PDB entry 6WHI | electron microscopy, 4.20 A resolution (low resolution: residue-level contacts below are approximate; hydrogen-bond / salt-bridge calls are withheld) | chains E and M of the 16 polymer chains in the assembly

Chain E:
Protein: CRISPR-associated protein Csy3
Source organism: Pseudomonas aeruginosa
Reference sequence: A0A444M080 (A0A444M080_PSEAI); residues 21-361 here correspond to UniProt positions 2-342 (UniProt number = residue number - 19)
Amino-acid sequence (360 residues; numbered 2 to 361; the number before each row is that of its first residue):
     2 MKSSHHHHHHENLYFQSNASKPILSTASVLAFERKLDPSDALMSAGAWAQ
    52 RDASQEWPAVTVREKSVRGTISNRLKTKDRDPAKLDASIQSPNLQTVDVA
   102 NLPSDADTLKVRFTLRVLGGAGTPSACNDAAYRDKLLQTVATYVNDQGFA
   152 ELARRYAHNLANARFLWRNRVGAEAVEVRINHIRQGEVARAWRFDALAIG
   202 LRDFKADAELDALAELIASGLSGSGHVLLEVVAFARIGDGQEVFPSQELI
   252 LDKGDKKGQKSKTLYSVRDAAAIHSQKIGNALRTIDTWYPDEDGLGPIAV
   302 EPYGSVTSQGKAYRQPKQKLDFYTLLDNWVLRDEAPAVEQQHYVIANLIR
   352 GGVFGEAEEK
Not modelled in the structure: 2-23, 253-258, 359-361
Sequence notes: expression tag (2-20)

Chain M:
Molecule: 60-nt RNA strand
Source organism: Pseudomonas aeruginosa
Sequence (60 nucleotides; row label = number of the first residue in the row):
     1 CUAAGAAAUUCACGGCGGGCUUGAUGUCCGCGUCUACCUGGUUCACUGCC
    51 GUGUAGGCAG

Chain E / chain M interface:
Residue-residue contacts (42; chain E residue first):
  Ala32(E) - G23(M)
  Phe33(E) - G23(M)
  Glu34(E) - A24(M)
  Arg35(E) - A24(M)
  Arg35(E) - U25(M)
  Val68(E) - C31(M)
  Val68(E) - U33(M)
  Arg69(E) - C31(M)
  Arg69(E) - G32(M)
  Arg69(E) - U33(M)
  Gly70(E) - C31(M)
  Asn74(E) - G30(M)
  Leu95(E) - U33(M)
  Gln96(E) - C31(M)
  Trp168(E) - G26(M)
  Arg169(E) - C29(M)
  Arg169(E) - G30(M)
  Phe245(E) - C29(M)
  Ser247(E) - C28(M)
  Gln248(E) - U27(M)
  Gln248(E) - C28(M)
  Glu249(E) - U27(M)
  Leu250(E) - U27(M)
  Lys263(E) - C29(M)
  His275(E) - U27(M)
  Gln277(E) - U25(M)
  Gln277(E) - G26(M)
  Gln277(E) - U27(M)
  Lys278(E) - U27(M)
  Lys278(E) - C28(M)
  Asn281(E) - G26(M)
  Arg284(E) - U25(M)
  Arg284(E) - G26(M)
  Val307(E) - G26(M)
  Thr308(E) - G26(M)
  Ser309(E) - G26(M)
  Arg351(E) - A24(M)
  Arg351(E) - U25(M)
  Gly352(E) - A24(M)
  Gly353(E) - G23(M)
  Gly353(E) - A24(M)
  Val354(E) - A24(M)
Also at the interface, not in a pair above, chain E (33 interface residues in all): Ser67, Thr71, Pro246
Also at the interface, not in a pair above, chain M (12 interface residues in all): C34

Summary:
Chain E and chain M form an interface of 33 and 12 residues respectively.
Chain E is CRISPR-associated protein Csy3 and chain M is a 60-nt RNA strand, both from Pseudomonas aeruginosa;
the structure, Cryo-electron microscopy structure of the type I-F CRISPR RNA-guided surveillance complex bound
to the anti-CRISPR AcrIF9, was determined by electron microscopy (same publication as 6W1X).
